1SXJ - chains G and H of the 8 polymer chains in the assembly; structure by X-ray diffraction, 2.85 A resolution.

== Chain G (and H) ==
Molecule: Proliferating cell nuclear antigen
Organism: Saccharomyces cerevisiae
Notes: chain H of this document is another copy of the same molecule, construct and numbering; everything in this record applies to it too
UniProtKB: P15873 (PCNA_YEAST); residue numbers follow UniProt; this construct covers 1-258
Amino-acid sequence (283 residues; each row starts with the number of its first residue; numbers below 1 keep their minus sign (Mse-24 is residue -24)):
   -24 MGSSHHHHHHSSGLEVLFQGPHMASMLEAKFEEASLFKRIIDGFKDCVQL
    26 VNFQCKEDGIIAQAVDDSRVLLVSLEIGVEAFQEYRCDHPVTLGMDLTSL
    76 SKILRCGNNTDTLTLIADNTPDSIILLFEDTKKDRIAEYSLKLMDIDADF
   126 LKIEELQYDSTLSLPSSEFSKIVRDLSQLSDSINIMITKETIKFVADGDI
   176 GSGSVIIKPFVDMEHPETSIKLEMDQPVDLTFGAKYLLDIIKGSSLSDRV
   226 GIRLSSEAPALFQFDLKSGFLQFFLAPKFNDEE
Disordered / not traced: -24 to -3, 256-258 (chain H: -24 to -13, 255-258)
Sequence notes: expression tag (-24 to 0); modified residue (1, 70, 119, 161, 188, 199)
Modified / non-standard residues: Mse-24 (selenomethionine); Mse-2, Mse1, Mse70, Mse119, Mse161, Mse188, Mse199 (selenomethionine; parent Met)
Swiss-Prot annotation at these positions:
  - DNA-binding region: Arg61 to Arg80
  - cross-link (Glycyl lysine isopeptide (Lys-Gly)): Lys127 (interchain with G-Cter in SUMO), Lys164 (interchain with G-Cter in SUMO)

== How chain G and chain H interact ==
Residue-residue contacts (39; chain G residue first):
  Glu143(G) with Arg110(H), salt bridge
  Lys146(G) with Arg80(H); Cys81(H), hydrogen bond (side chain-backbone); Gly82(H); Asn83(H), hydrogen bond
  Asp150(G) with Arg80(H); Cys81(H), hydrogen bond; Tyr114(H)
  Leu151(G) with Tyr114(H)
  Gln153(G) with Lys77(H), hydrogen bond (backbone-side chain); Arg80(H); Cys81(H)
  Leu154(G) with Ile78(H), hydrophobic; Tyr114(H), hydrophobic
  Thr163(G) with Gly-12(H)
  Lys168(G) with Val-9(H)
  Asp174(G) with Lys117(H)
  Ile175(G) with Ser74(H); Leu116(H); Lys117(H), hydrogen bond (backbone-backbone)
  Gly176(G) with Ser115(H)
  Ser177(G) with Tyr114(H); Ser115(H), hydrogen bond (backbone-backbone)
  Gly178(G) with Glu113(H); Tyr114(H)
  Ser179(G) with Phe-7(H); Ala112(H); Glu113(H), hydrogen bond (backbone-backbone)
  Val180(G) with Ile111(H); Tyr114(H)
  Ile181(G) with Val-9(H); Phe-7(H), hydrophobic; Asp109(H); Arg110(H); Ile111(H), hydrogen bond (backbone-backbone)
  Ile182(G) with Asp109(H)
  Lys183(G) with Asp109(H), hydrogen bond (backbone-backbone)
  Phe185(G) with Lys107(H)
  Asp187(G) with Lys107(H)
Other interface residues (no listed pair), chain G (21 interface residues in all): Thr193

== Overview ==
Chain G and chain H form an interface of 21 and 20 residues respectively; the contacts include 9 hydrogen
bonds and 1 salt bridge. Polar contacts include Glu143(G)-Arg110(H), Lys146(G)-Cys81(H) and
Lys146(G)-Asn83(H).
Both chains are Proliferating cell nuclear antigen (Saccharomyces cerevisiae). Entry 1SXJ (Crystal Structure
of the Eukaryotic Clamp Loader (Replication Factor C, RFC) Bound to the DNA Sliding ...) was determined by
X-ray diffraction.
